PDB entry 3VYG | X-ray diffraction, 1.72 A resolution | chains A and J of the 12 polymer chains in the assembly

Chain A (and J):
Molecule: Thiocyanate hydrolase subunit alpha
Organism: Thiobacillus thioparus
Notes: EC 3.5.5.8; chain J of this document is another copy of the same molecule, construct and numbering; everything in this record applies to it too
UniProtKB: O66187 (SCNA_THITI); numbering as in UniProt (aligned over 1-126)
Amino-acid sequence (126 residues; numbered 1 to 126; the number before each row is that of its first residue):
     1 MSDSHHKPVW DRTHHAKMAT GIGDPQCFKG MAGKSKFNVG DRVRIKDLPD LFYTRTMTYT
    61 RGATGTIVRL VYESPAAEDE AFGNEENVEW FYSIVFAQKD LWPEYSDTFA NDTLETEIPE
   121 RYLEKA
Unresolved in the structure: 1-6

Interface between chain A and chain J:
Contacting residue pairs (11):
  Lys-7(A) / Gly-83(J)
  Lys-7(A) / Asn-84(J)
  Lys-7(A) / Glu-86(J)  salt bridge
  Pro-8(A) / Pro-8(J)  hydrophobic
  Pro-8(A) / Val-9(J)
  Pro-8(A) / Trp-10(J)  hydrophobic
  Val-9(A) / Pro-8(J)
  Trp-10(A) / Pro-8(J)  hydrophobic
  Gly-83(A) / Lys-7(J)
  Asn-84(A) / Lys-7(J)
  Glu-86(A) / Lys-7(J)  salt bridge

In short:
The chain A/chain J interface involves 7 residues from each chain; the contacts include 2 salt bridges. Its
one salt-bridged contact is Lys-7(A)/Glu-86(J).
Chain A and chain J are both Thiocyanate hydrolase subunit alpha (Thiobacillus thioparus); the structure,
Crystal structure of Thiocyanate hydrolase mutant R136W, was determined by X-ray diffraction.
